Entry 1A0U (X-ray diffraction, 2.14 A resolution); this record covers chains A and C of the 4 polymer chains in the assembly.

Chain A (and C):
Protein: Hemoglobin (alpha chain)
From: Homo sapiens
Notes: chain C of this document is another copy of the same molecule, construct and numbering; everything in this record applies to it too
UniProt: P69905 (HBA_HUMAN); residues 1-141 here = UniProt positions 1-141
Amino-acid sequence (141 residues; row label = number of the first residue in the row):
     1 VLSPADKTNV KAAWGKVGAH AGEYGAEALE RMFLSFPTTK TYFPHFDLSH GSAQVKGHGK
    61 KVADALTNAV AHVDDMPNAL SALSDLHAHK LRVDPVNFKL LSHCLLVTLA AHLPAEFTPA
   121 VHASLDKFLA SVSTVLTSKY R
Metal / ion sites: heme Fe near His87 (its only coordinating residue here)
Small-molecule neighbours: heme (HEM): Met32, Thr39, Tyr42, Phe43, His45, Phe46, His58, Lys61, Val62, Ala65, Leu66, Leu83, Leu86, His87, Leu91, Val93, Asn97, Phe98, Leu101, Val132, Ser133, Leu136
UniProt features mapped onto this chain:
  - site: Lys61 (Not glycated)

Interface between chain A and chain C:
Pairs across the interface - 4 pairs, chain A then chain C:
  Asp126(A) - Arg141(C)  salt bridge
  Lys127(A) - Arg141(C)  hydrogen bond (side chain-backbone)
  Arg141(A) - Asp126(C)  salt bridge
  Arg141(A) - Lys127(C)  hydrogen bond (backbone-side chain)
Other interface residues (no listed pair), chain A (6 interface residues in all): Val1, Ala123, Ala130
Other interface residues (no listed pair), chain C (6 interface residues in all): Ala123, Ala130, Ser138

In short:
Chain A and chain C each contribute 6 residues to their interface, with 2 hydrogen bonds and 2 salt bridges.
Among the polar pairs are Asp126(A)-Arg141(C) and Lys127(A)-Arg141(C). Chain A binds heme.
Both chains are Hemoglobin (alpha chain) (Homo sapiens). Entry 1A0U (Hemoglobin (val BETA1 met) mutant) was
determined by X-ray diffraction (same publication as 1A00, 1A01 and 1A0Z).
